Entry 4R18 (X-ray diffraction, 2.40 A resolution); this record covers chains S and T of the 28 polymer chains in the assembly.

Chain S:
Name: Proteasome subunit alpha type-6
Organism: Saccharomyces cerevisiae S288c
Notes: EC 3.4.25.1
UniProt: P40302 (PSA6_YEAST); residues 0-233 here correspond to UniProt positions 1-234 (UniProt number = residue number + 1)
Sequence (234 residues; numbered 0 to 233; the number before each row is that of its first residue; numbering starts at 0):
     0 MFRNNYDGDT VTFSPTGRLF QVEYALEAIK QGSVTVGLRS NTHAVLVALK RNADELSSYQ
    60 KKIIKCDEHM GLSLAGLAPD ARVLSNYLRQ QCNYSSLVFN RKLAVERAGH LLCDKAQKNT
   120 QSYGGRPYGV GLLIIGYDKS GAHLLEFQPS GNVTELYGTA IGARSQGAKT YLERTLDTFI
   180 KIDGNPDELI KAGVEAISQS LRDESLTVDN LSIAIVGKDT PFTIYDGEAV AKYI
Disordered / not traced: 0-2
Curated features (UniProtKB/Swiss-Prot):
  - modified residue: Ser13 (Phosphoserine)
  - cross-link: Lys190 (Glycyl lysine isopeptide (Lys-Gly) (interchain with G-Cter in ubiquitin))

Chain T:
Name: Proteasome subunit alpha type-7
Organism: Saccharomyces cerevisiae S288c
Notes: EC 3.4.25.1
UniProt: P21242 (PSA7_YEAST); residues -3 to 284 here correspond to UniProt positions 1-288 (UniProt number = residue number + 4)
Sequence (288 residues; numbered -3 to 284; the number before each row is that of its first residue; numbers below 1 keep their minus sign (Met-3 is residue -3)):
    -3 MTSIGTGYDL SNSVFSPDGR NFQVEYAVKA VENGTTSIGI KCNDGVVFAV EKLITSKLLV
    57 PQKNVKIQVV DRHIGCVYSG LIPDGRHLVN RGREEAASFK KLYKTPIPIP AFADRLGQYV
   117 QAHTLYNSVR PFGVSTIFGG VDKNGAHLYM LEPSGSYWGY KGAATGKGRQ SAKAELEKLV
   177 DHHPEGLSAR EAVKQAAKII YLAHEDNKEK DFELEISWCS LSETNGLHKF VKGDLLQEAI
   237 DFAQKEINGD DDEDEDDSDN VMSSDDENAP VATNANATTD QEGDIHLE
Disordered / not traced: -3 to 1, 245-284
Curated features (UniProtKB/Swiss-Prot):
  - modified residue: Thr-2 (N-acetylthreonine)

Chain S / chain T interface:
Residue-residue contacts - 63 pairs, chain S then chain T:
  Asn4(S) with Leu6(T)
  Tyr5(S) with Asp5(T), hydrogen bond; Leu6(T), hydrophobic
  Thr9(S) with Arg126(T)
  Val10(S) with Asn123(T); Ser124(T); Val125(T); Arg126(T)
  Thr11(S) with Gln19(T)
  Phe12(S) with Gln19(T); Tyr22(T); Ala23(T), hydrophobic; Arg126(T); Pro127(T)
  Ser13(S) with Tyr22(T)
  Pro14(S) with Tyr22(T), hydrophobic; Lys25(T)
  Thr15(S) with Lys25(T)
  Gly16(S) with Tyr22(T); Lys25(T); Ala26(T)
  Leu18(S) with Leu77(T), hydrophobic; Arg126(T)
  Glu105(S) with Lys59(T)
  His109(S) with Arg82(T)
  Cys112(S) with Arg82(T)
  Asp113(S) with Arg82(T), salt bridge; Asn86(T)
  Gln116(S) with Pro79(T); Asp80(T); His83(T), hydrogen bond
  Thr119(S) with Arg126(T), hydrogen bond (backbone-side chain)
  Gln120(S) with His119(T); Val125(T); Arg126(T), hydrogen bond (backbone-backbone); Pro127(T); Phe128(T)
  Ser121(S) with Ser124(T)
  Tyr122(S) with Ser124(T), hydrogen bond (backbone-backbone)
  Ser149(S) with Pro79(T)
  Gly150(S) with Pro79(T)
  Asn151(S) with Ile78(T); Pro79(T)
  Thr153(S) with Leu55(T); Asn60(T)
  Glu154(S) with Leu55(T); Val56(T), hydrogen bond (backbone-backbone); Lys59(T); Asn60(T), hydrogen bond (backbone-side chain)
  Leu155(S) with Leu54(T); Leu55(T), hydrophobic; Val56(T)
  Tyr156(S) with Lys53(T); Leu54(T), hydrogen bond (backbone-backbone); Leu55(T); Val56(T); Pro57(T)
  Gly157(S) with Leu54(T)
  Lys168(S) with Leu54(T)
  Leu171(S) with Leu54(T)
  Glu172(S) with Ser52(T), hydrogen bond; Lys53(T), hydrogen bond (side chain-backbone)
  Leu175(S) with Lys53(T)
Other interface residues (no listed pair), chain S (35 interface residues in all): Arg38, Val152, Phe178
Other interface residues (no listed pair), chain T (30 interface residues in all): Gly129

Overview:
The interface between chain S and chain T involves 35 residues on one side and 30 on the other; the contacts
include 10 hydrogen bonds and 1 salt bridge. Polar pairs include Asp113(S)-Arg82(T), Tyr5(S)-Asp5(T) and
Gln116(S)-His83(T).
Here chain S is Proteasome subunit alpha type-6 and chain T is Proteasome subunit alpha type-7, both from
Saccharomyces cerevisiae S288c. Entry 4R18 (Ligand-induced Lys33-Thr1 crosslinking at subunit beta5 of the
yeast 20S proteasome) was determined by X-ray diffraction together with 4R17 from the same study.
